2X6G - chains Q and R; structure by X-ray diffraction, 2.18 A resolution.

# Chain Q (and R)
Molecule: C-C motif chemokine 3
Organism: Homo sapiens
Notes: chain R of this document is another copy of the same molecule, construct and numbering; everything in this record applies to it too
Reference sequence: P10147 (CCL3_HUMAN); residues 1-70 here correspond to UniProt positions 23-92 (UniProt number = residue number + 22)
Chain sequence (70 residues; row label = number of the first residue in the row):
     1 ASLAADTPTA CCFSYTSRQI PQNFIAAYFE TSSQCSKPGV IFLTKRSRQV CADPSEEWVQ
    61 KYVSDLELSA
Unresolved in the structure: 1-3, 16-18, 70 (chain R: 1-5, 69-70)
Disulfide bonds: Cys11-Cys35, Cys12-Cys51
Curated features (UniProtKB/Swiss-Prot):
  - site (Involved in GAG binding): Arg18, Arg46, Arg48
Reported in the primary citation:
  - mutagenesis - P8A: decreased binding to MIP-1alpha polymerization

# Interface between chain Q and chain R
Pairs across the interface - 30 pairs, chain Q then chain R:
  Ala4(Q) - Arg48(R)
  Asp6(Q) - Ser14(R)  hydrogen bond
  Asp6(Q) - Tyr15(R)
  Asp6(Q) - Thr16(R)
  Asp6(Q) - Cys51(R)  hydrogen bond (backbone-backbone)
  Thr7(Q) - Gln49(R)
  Thr7(Q) - Cys51(R)
  Pro8(Q) - Cys11(R)
  Pro8(Q) - Ile41(R)  hydrophobic
  Pro8(Q) - Gln49(R)
  Pro8(Q) - Cys51(R)  hydrophobic
  Thr9(Q) - Ala10(R)
  Thr9(Q) - Cys11(R)  hydrogen bond (backbone-backbone)
  Thr9(Q) - Phe13(R)
  Ala10(Q) - Thr9(R)
  Cys11(Q) - Pro8(R)
  Cys11(Q) - Thr9(R)  hydrogen bond (backbone-backbone)
  Phe13(Q) - Thr9(R)
  Phe13(Q) - Gln34(R)
  Ser14(Q) - Asp6(R)
  Tyr15(Q) - Asp6(R)
  Gln34(Q) - Phe13(R)
  Cys35(Q) - Phe13(R)
  Ile41(Q) - Pro8(R)  hydrophobic
  Gln49(Q) - Thr7(R)
  Gln49(Q) - Pro8(R)
  Val50(Q) - Asp6(R)
  Cys51(Q) - Asp6(R)  hydrogen bond (backbone-backbone)
  Cys51(Q) - Thr7(R)
  Cys51(Q) - Pro8(R)  hydrophobic
Interface residues without a listed pair, chain Q (17 interface residues in all): Ala5
Interface residues without a listed pair, chain R (17 interface residues in all): Cys35, Val50

# In short
The chain Q/chain R interface involves 17 residues from each chain; the contacts include 5 hydrogen bonds.
Among the polar pairs are Asp6(Q)-Ser14(R), Asp6(Q)-Cys51(R) and Thr9(Q)-Cys11(R). The paper reports that P8A
of chain Q reduces binding to MIP-1alpha polymerization.
Chain Q and chain R are both C-C motif chemokine 3 (Homo sapiens); the structure, X-ray Structure of
Macrophage Inflammatory Protein-1 alpha (D27A), was determined by X-ray diffraction, deposited together with
2X69 and 2X6L.
